Entry 6I0D (X-ray diffraction, 3.60 A resolution); this record covers chains L and M of the 16 polymer chains in the assembly.

# Chain L
Name: NADH-quinone oxidoreductase subunit 12
From: Thermus thermophilus HB8
Notes: EC 1.6.5.11
UniProt: Q56227 (NQO12_THET8); numbering as in UniProt (aligned over 1-606)
Sequence (606 residues; numbered 1 to 606; the number before each row is that of its first residue):
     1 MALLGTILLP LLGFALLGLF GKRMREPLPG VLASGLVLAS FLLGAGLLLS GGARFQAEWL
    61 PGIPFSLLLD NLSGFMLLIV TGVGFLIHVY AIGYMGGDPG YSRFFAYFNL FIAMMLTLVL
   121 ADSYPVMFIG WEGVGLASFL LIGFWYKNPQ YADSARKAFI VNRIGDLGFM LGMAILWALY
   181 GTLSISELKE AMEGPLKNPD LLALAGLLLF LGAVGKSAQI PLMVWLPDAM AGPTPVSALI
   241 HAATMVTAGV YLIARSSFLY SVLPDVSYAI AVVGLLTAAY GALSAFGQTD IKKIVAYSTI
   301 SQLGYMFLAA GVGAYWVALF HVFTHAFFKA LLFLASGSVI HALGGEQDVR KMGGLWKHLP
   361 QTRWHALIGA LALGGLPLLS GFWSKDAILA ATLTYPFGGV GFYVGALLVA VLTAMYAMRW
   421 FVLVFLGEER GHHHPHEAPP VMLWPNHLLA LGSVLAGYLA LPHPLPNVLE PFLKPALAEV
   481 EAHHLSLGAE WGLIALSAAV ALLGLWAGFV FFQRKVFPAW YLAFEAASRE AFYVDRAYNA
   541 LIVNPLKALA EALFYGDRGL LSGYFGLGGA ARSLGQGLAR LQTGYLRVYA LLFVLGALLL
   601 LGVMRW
Unresolved in the structure: 606

# Chain M
Name: NADH-quinone oxidoreductase subunit 13
From: Thermus thermophilus HB8
Notes: EC 1.6.5.11
UniProt: Q56228 (NQO13_THET8); residues 1-469 here = UniProt positions 1-469
Sequence (469 residues; row label = number of the first residue in the row):
     1 MVVLAVLLPV VFGALLLLGL PRALGVLGAG LSFLLNLYLF LTHPGGVAHA FQAPLLPGAG
    61 VYWAFGLDGL SALFFLTIAL TVFLGALVAR VEGRFLGLAL LMEGLLLGLF AARDLLVFYV
   121 FFEAALIPAL LMLYLYGGEG RTRALYTFVL FTLVGSLPML AAVLGARLLS GSPTFLLEDL
   181 LAHPLQEEAA FWVFLGFALA FAIKTPLFPL HAWLPPFHQE NHPSGLADAL GTLYKVGVFA
   241 FFRFAIPLAP EGFAQAQGLL LFLAALSALY GAWVAFAAKD FKTLLAYAGL SHMGVAALGV
   301 FSGTPEGAMG GLYLLAASGV YTGGLFLLAG RLYERTGTLE IGRYRGLAQS APGLAALALI
   361 LFLAMVGLPG LSGFPGEFLT LLGAYKASPW LAALAFLSVI ASAAYALTAF QKTFWEEGGS
   421 GVKDLAGAEW GFALLSVLAL LLMGVFPGYF ARGLHPLAEA FAKLLGGGA
Unresolved in the structure: 468-469

# Interface between chain L and chain M
Residue-residue contacts (70):
  Glu-58(L) with Arg-452(M), salt bridge
  Trp-59(L) with Val-445(M), hydrogen bond (side chain-backbone); Pro-447(M); Gly-448(M); Arg-452(M), hydrogen bond (backbone-side chain)
  Leu-60(L) with Pro-375(M), hydrophobic; Leu-379(M), hydrophobic; Pro-447(M), hydrophobic
  Pro-61(L) with Met-309(M), hydrophobic; His-455(M)
  Phe-128(L) with Pro-369(M), hydrophobic; Phe-374(M), hydrophobic
  Ile-129(L) with Pro-369(M), hydrophobic
  Glu-132(L) with Pro-369(M)
  Phe-139(L) with Trp-415(M), hydrophobic
  Leu-140(L) with Leu-359(M), hydrophobic
  Gly-143(L) with Trp-415(M)
  Tyr-146(L) with Trp-415(M)
  Lys-147(L) with Gln-349(M), hydrogen bond
  Pro-149(L) with Glu-416(M)
  Ala-152(L) with Gln-411(M); Trp-415(M), hydrophobic
  Asp-153(L) with Gln-411(M), hydrogen bond
  Arg-156(L) with Thr-408(M); Gln-411(M)
  Phe-159(L) with Leu-407(M), hydrophobic
  Arg-163(L) with Val-366(M), hydrogen bond (side chain-backbone); Gly-367(M), hydrogen bond (side chain-backbone); Val-399(M), hydrogen bond (side chain-backbone); Ser-402(M); Ala-403(M)
  Ile-164(L) with Ile-400(M), hydrophobic
  Leu-167(L) with Phe-396(M); Val-399(M), hydrophobic
  Met-170(L) with Phe-374(M), hydrophobic; Leu-381(M); Phe-396(M), hydrophobic
  Met-173(L) with Phe-378(M), hydrophobic
  Ala-174(L) with Leu-382(M), hydrophobic; Tyr-385(M)
  Ile-175(L) with Tyr-385(M), hydrophobic
  Trp-177(L) with Glu-306(M), hydrogen bond; Leu-382(M)
  Ala-178(L) with Tyr-385(M), hydrophobic
  Leu-201(L) with Tyr-385(M)
  Leu-546(L) with Trp-273(M), hydrogen bond (backbone-side chain)
  Leu-549(L) with Trp-273(M), hydrophobic
  Ala-550(L) with Trp-273(M); Phe-276(M), hydrophobic
  Glu-551(L) with Ala-277(M)
  Leu-553(L) with Tyr-270(M), hydrogen bond (backbone-side chain); Trp-273(M), hydrophobic; Val-274(M), hydrophobic
  Phe-554(L) with Val-274(M), hydrophobic; Ala-277(M), hydrophobic; Thr-283(M)
  Gly-556(L) with Tyr-270(M)
  Asp-557(L) with His-211(M), salt bridge; Tyr-270(M), hydrogen bond (backbone-side chain); Tyr-287(M), hydrogen bond
  Leu-560(L) with Pro-209(M); His-211(M); Ala-212(M), hydrophobic
  Tyr-564(L) with Phe-151(M), hydrophobic; Pro-209(M), hydrogen bond (side chain-backbone); Leu-210(M); Ala-212(M), hydrophobic
  Phe-565(L) with Arg-143(M); Thr-147(M)
  Arg-572(L) with Arg-143(M)
Interface residues without a listed pair, chain L (49 interface residues in all): Ile-63, Pro-125, Leu-136, Tyr-151, Ala-155, Ile-160, Leu-171, Leu-183, Lys-547, Leu-561
Interface residues without a listed pair, chain M (53 interface residues in all): Phe-208, Pro-216, Ala-278, Leu-363, Leu-368, Ala-393, Ala-404, Glu-417, Gly-418, Gly-444

# Overview
49 residues of chain L and 53 residues of chain M are in contact, with 13 hydrogen bonds and 2 salt bridges.
Polar pairs include Glu-58(L)/Arg-452(M), Asp-557(L)/His-211(M) and Trp-59(L)/Val-445(M).
Here chain L is NADH-quinone oxidoreductase subunit 12 and chain M is NADH-quinone oxidoreductase subunit 13,
both from Thermus thermophilus HB8. Entry 6I0D (Respiratory complex I from Thermus thermophilus with bound
Decyl-Ubiquinone) was determined by X-ray diffraction, deposited together with 6I1P, 6Q8O, 6Q8W, 6Q8X, 6Y11,
6ZIY and 3 further entries.
